8WC6 - chains A and N of the 6 polymer chains in the assembly; structure by electron microscopy, 3.20 A resolution.

# Chain A
Protein: Guanine nucleotide-binding protein G(s) subunit alpha isoforms short
Source organism: Homo sapiens
Sequence (362 residues; row label = number of the first residue in the row; numbering starts at 0):
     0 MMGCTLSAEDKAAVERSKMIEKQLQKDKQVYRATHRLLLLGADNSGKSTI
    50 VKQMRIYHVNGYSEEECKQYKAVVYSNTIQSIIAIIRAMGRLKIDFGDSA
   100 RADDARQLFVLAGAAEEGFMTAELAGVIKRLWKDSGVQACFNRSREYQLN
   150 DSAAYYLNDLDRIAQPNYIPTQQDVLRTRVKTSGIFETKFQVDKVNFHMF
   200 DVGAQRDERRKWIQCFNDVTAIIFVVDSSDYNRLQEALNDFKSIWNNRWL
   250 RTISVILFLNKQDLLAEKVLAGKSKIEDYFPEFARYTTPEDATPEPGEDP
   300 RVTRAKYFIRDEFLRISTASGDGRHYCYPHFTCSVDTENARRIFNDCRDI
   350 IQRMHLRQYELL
Not modelled in the structure: 0-3, 55-179, 272, 294-297, 334

# Chain N
Protein: Nanobody-35
Source organism: synthetic construct
Notes: antibody fragment or engineered binder
Sequence (128 residues; numbered 1 to 128; the number before each row is that of its first residue):
     1 QVQLQESGGGLVQPGGSLRLSCAASGFTFSNYKMNWVRQAPGKGLEWVSD
    51 ISQSGASISYTGSVKGRFTISRDNAKNTLYLQMNSLKPEDTAVYYCARCP
   101 APFTRDCFDVTSTTYAYRGQGTQVTVSS
Not modelled in the structure: 9-10, 42, 89, 110

# How chain A and chain N interact
Contacting residue pairs (9):
  Arg-205(A) with Thr-113(N)
  Arg-209(A) with Pro-100(N); Phe-108(N); Tyr-117(N)
  Gln-234(A) with Trp-47(N)
  Ser-242(A) with Cys-107(N)
  Asn-245(A) with Asp-106(N)
  Asn-246(A) with Asp-106(N); Phe-108(N)
Other interface residues (no listed pair), chain A (12 interface residues in all): Asp-206, Glu-207, Arg-208, Asn-238, Tyr-278, Pro-280
Other interface residues (no listed pair), chain N (10 interface residues in all): Thr-61, Gly-62, Thr-111

# Overview
12 residues of chain A and 10 residues of chain N are in contact.
Here chain A is Guanine nucleotide-binding protein G(s) subunit alpha isoforms short (Homo sapiens) and chain
N is Nanobody-35 (synthetic construct). Entry 8WC6 (Cryo-EM structure of the PEA-bound mTAAR1-Gs complex) was
determined by electron microscopy together with 8WC3, 8WC4, 8WC5, 8WC7, 8WC8, 8WC9, 8WCA and 8WCB from the
same study.
